9CJ7 - chains B and H of the 8 polymer chains in the assembly; structure by electron microscopy, 3.00 A resolution.

[Chain B]
Name: Glycoprotein G1
Source organism: Lassa virus Josiah
UniProt: P08669 (GLYC_LASSJ); residue numbers follow UniProt; this construct covers 1-259
Sequence (259 residues; row label = number of the first residue in the row):
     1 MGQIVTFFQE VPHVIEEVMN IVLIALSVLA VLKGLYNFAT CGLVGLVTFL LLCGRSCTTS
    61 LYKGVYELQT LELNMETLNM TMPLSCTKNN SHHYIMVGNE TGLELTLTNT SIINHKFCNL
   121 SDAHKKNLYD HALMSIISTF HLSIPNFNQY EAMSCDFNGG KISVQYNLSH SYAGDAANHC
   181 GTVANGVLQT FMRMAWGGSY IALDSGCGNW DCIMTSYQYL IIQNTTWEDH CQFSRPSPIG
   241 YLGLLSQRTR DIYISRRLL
Disordered / not traced: 1-59, 172-176
Differences from the reference sequence: conflict Cys207 (Arg in P08669)
Disulfide bonds: Cys86-Cys231, Cys118-Cys155, Cys180-Cys212
Covalent attachments: glycan linked to Asn79, Asn109; N-acetylglucosamine (NAG) linked to Asn89, Asn99, Asn119, Asn167, Asn224
Swiss-Prot annotation at these positions:
  - binding site (Zn(2+)): Cys57
  - site: Lys33 (Important for GP-C-mediated membrane fusion), Thr58, Thr59 (Cleavage), Leu259 (Cleavage)
  - lipidation: Gly2 (N-myristoyl glycine)
  - glycosylation (N-linked (GlcNAc...) asparagine): Asn79, Asn89, Asn99, Asn109, Asn119, Asn167, Asn224
  - mutagenesis: Gly54 (G54A: No effect on SSP cleavage), Ser56 (S56A: Complete loss of SSP cleavage), Thr58 (T58A: Complete loss of SSP cleavage), Ser60 (S60A: No effect on SSP cleavage)
From the paper describing this entry:
  - post-translational modification sites: Asn119

[Chain H]
Name: Fv region of 8.9F heavy chain
Source organism: Homo sapiens
Sequence (293 residues; numbered -20 to 247 plus 25 insertion-coded residues; the number before each row is that of its first residue; a row labelled like 82A-82C holds insertion residues (82A, then the next letters in order); numbers below 1 keep their minus sign (Met-20 is residue -20)):
   -20 METDTLLLWV LLLWVPGSTG DQGTLRESGP GLVRPSETLS LTCGVSGYSI SSGYYW
   35A G
    36 WIRQPPGKGL EWIGNIYRSG STYYNPSLKS RVTVSIDTSK NQFSLKL
82A-82C NSV
    83 TAADTAVYYC ARSGIKVA
100A-100U DDYYYEMDVWGQGTDDYSYAM
   101 DVWGQGTTVT VSSASTKGPS VFPLAPSSKS TSGGTAALGC LVKDYFPEPV TVSWNSGALT
   161 SGVHTFPAVL QSSGLYSLSS VVTVPSSSLG TQTYICNVNH KPSNTKVDKR VEPKSCGSGW
   221 SHPQFEKGGG SGGGSGGSAW SHPQFEK
Disordered / not traced: -20 to 0, 114-247
Modified residues: Tyr100C (O-sulfo-L-tyrosine; TYS); Tyr100D (O-sulfo-L-tyrosine; TYS); Tyr100E (O-sulfo-L-tyrosine; TYS)
Disulfide bonds: Cys22-Cys92
From the paper describing this entry:
  - post-translational modification sites: Tyr100C

[How chain B and chain H interact]
Contacting residue pairs - 6 pairs, chain B then chain H:
  Tyr150(B) - Asp100O(H)  hydrogen bond
  Ser255(B) - Tyr100C(H)
  Arg256(B) - Tyr100C(H)
  Arg256(B) - Tyr100D(H)
  Arg257(B) - Tyr100D(H)
  Leu258(B) - Tyr100D(H)
Interface residues without a listed pair, chain B (6 interface residues in all): Ser121
Interface residues without a listed pair, chain H (6 interface residues in all): Ala100, Met100G, Gly100K

[Overview]
The chain B/chain H interface involves 6 residues from each chain; the contacts include 1 hydrogen bond. Its
one hydrogen-bonded contact is Tyr150(B)-Asp100O(H). Covalently linked N-acetylglucosamine: at Asn89(B),
Asn99(B), Asn119(B), Asn167(B) and Asn224(B). From UniProt: Zn2+-binding residue Cys57(B) and 4 mutagenesis
sites on chain B. From the paper: modification sites Asn119(B) and Tyr100C(H).
Chain B is Glycoprotein G1 (Lassa virus Josiah) and chain H is Fv region of 8.9F heavy chain (Homo sapiens);
the structure, Lineage IV Lassa virus glycoprotein (Josiah) in complex with monoclonal antibody 8.9F, was
determined by electron microscopy, deposited together with 8TYC, 8TYE, 8VCV, 8VE8, 9CJ8, 9CK7 and 9CK8.
